4FK5 - chains B and E of the 4 polymer chains in the assembly; structure by X-ray diffraction, 2.03 A resolution.

== Chain B ==
Name: Protein SUS1
Organism: Saccharomyces cerevisiae
UniProtKB: Q6WNK7 (SUS1_YEAST); residues 1-96 here = UniProt positions 1-96
Amino-acid sequence (96 residues; each row starts with the number of its first residue):
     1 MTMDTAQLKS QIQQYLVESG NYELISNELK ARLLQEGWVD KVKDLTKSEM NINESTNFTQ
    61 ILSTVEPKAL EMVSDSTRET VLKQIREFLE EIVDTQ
Disordered / not traced: 1-4
Swiss-Prot annotation at these positions:
  - cross-link: Lys-68 (Glycyl lysine isopeptide (Lys-Gly) (interchain with G-Cter in ubiquitin))
  - mutagenesis: Glu-18 to Gly-20 (In sus1-10; dissociates from TREX-2 while leaving its interaction with SAGA intact), Gly-37 to Trp-38 (In sus1-11; impairs binding to both TREX-2 and SAGA), Val-73 to Asp-75 (In sus1-12; dissociates from TREX-2 while leaving its interaction with SAGA intact)

== Chain E ==
Name: SAGA-associated factor 73
Organism: Saccharomyces cerevisiae
UniProtKB: P53165 (SGF73_YEAST); residues 1-96 here = UniProt positions 1-96
Amino-acid sequence (96 residues; each row starts with the number of its first residue):
     1 MRSGDAEIKG IKPKVIEEYS LSQGSGPSND SWKSLMSSAK DTPLQYDHMN RESLKKYFNP
    61 NAQLIEDPLD KPIQYRVCEK CGKPLALTAI VDHLEN
Disordered / not traced: 1-4, 96
Swiss-Prot annotation at these positions:
  - binding site (Zn(2+)): Cys-78, Cys-81, His-93

== Chain B / chain E interface ==
Residue-residue contacts (32):
  Gln-7(B) / Gln-23(E)  hydrogen bond (side chain-backbone)
  Gln-7(B) / Ser-25(E)
  Leu-8(B) / Ile-8(E)  hydrophobic
  Leu-8(B) / Ile-11(E)  hydrophobic
  Gln-11(B) / Ile-11(E)
  Gln-11(B) / Leu-21(E)
  Ile-12(B) / Ile-11(E)  hydrophobic
  Gln-14(B) / Leu-21(E)
  Gln-14(B) / Gln-23(E)
  Tyr-15(B) / Val-15(E)  hydrophobic
  Tyr-15(B) / Tyr-19(E)  hydrophobic
  Glu-18(B) / Tyr-19(E)
  Ser-19(B) / Tyr-19(E)
  Lys-30(B) / Asp-47(E)  salt bridge
  Arg-86(B) / Asp-5(E)  salt bridge
  Glu-91(B) / Lys-12(E)
  Ile-92(B) / Ile-11(E)
  Ile-92(B) / Lys-12(E)  hydrogen bond (backbone-backbone)
  Ile-92(B) / Val-15(E)  hydrophobic
  Val-93(B) / Gly-10(E)
  Val-93(B) / Lys-12(E)
  Asp-94(B) / Ile-8(E)
  Asp-94(B) / Lys-9(E)  hydrogen bond (backbone-backbone)
  Asp-94(B) / Gly-10(E)  hydrogen bond (backbone-backbone)
  Asp-94(B) / Lys-12(E)  salt bridge
  Asp-94(B) / Pro-13(E)
  Thr-95(B) / Ala-6(E)
  Thr-95(B) / Glu-7(E)
  Thr-95(B) / Lys-9(E)
  Gln-96(B) / Glu-7(E)  hydrogen bond (backbone-backbone)
  Gln-96(B) / Ile-8(E)
  Gln-96(B) / Lys-9(E)
Other interface residues (no listed pair), chain E (16 interface residues in all): Ser-22

== Summary ==
Chain B and chain E each contribute 16 residues to their interface, with 5 hydrogen bonds and 3 salt bridges.
Polar pairs include Lys-30(B)/Asp-47(E), Arg-86(B)/Asp-5(E) and Asp-94(B)/Lys-12(E). UniProt lists 8
mutagenesis sites on chain B; 3 Zn2+-binding residues on chain E.
Here chain B is Protein SUS1 and chain E is SAGA-associated factor 73, both from Saccharomyces cerevisiae.
Entry 4FK5 (Structure of the SAGA Ubp8(S144N)/Sgf11/Sus1/Sgf73 DUB module) was determined by X-ray diffraction
(same publication as 4FIP and 4FJC).
